PDB entry 6GNS | X-ray diffraction, 1.80 A resolution | chain A

# Chain A
Name: Glycylpeptide N-tetradecanoyltransferase
Source organism: Leishmania major
Notes: EC 2.3.1.97
UniProtKB: Q4Q5S8 (Q4Q5S8_LEIMA); numbering as in UniProt (aligned over 11-421)
Chain sequence (411 residues; each row starts with the number of its first residue):
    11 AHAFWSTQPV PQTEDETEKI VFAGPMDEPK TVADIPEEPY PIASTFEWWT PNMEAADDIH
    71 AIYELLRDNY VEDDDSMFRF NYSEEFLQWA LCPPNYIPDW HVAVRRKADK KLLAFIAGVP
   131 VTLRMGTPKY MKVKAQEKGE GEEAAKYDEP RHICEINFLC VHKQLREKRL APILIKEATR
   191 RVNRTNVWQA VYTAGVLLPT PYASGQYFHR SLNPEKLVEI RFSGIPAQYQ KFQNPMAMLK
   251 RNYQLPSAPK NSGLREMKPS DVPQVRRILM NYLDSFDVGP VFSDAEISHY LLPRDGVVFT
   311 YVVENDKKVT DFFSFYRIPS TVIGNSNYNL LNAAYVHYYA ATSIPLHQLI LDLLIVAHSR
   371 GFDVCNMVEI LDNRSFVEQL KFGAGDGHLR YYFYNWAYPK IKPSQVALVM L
Ligand contacts:
  - F65 (methyl 4-(azepan-1-yl)-3-[[4-[4-(1-methylpiperidin-4-yl)butyl]phenyl]sulfonylamino]benzoate): Tyr80, Val81, Glu82, Asp83, Phe88, Arg89, Phe90, Tyr92, Asn167, Thr203, Ala204, Gly205, Tyr217, His219, Arg231, Ser330, Leu341, Val374, Asn376, Gly395, Asp396, Gly397, His398, Leu399, Met420, Leu421
  - tetradecanoyl-coa (MYA): Ala11, His12, Ala13, Phe14, Trp15, Asn79, Tyr80, Val81, Ile126, Ile166, Asn167, Phe168, Leu169, Cys170, Val171, Leu175, Arg176, Glu177, Lys178, Arg179, Leu180, Ala181, Pro182, Ile185, Thr189, Val192, Asn193, Val197, Trp198, Gln199, Ala200, Tyr202, Thr203, Ala204, Val206, Leu208, Tyr404
Reported in the primary citation:
  - binding site for F65: Leu421
  - specificity-determining residues: Gly234 (proposed by the authors, not directly observed)

# Summary
Ligands of chain A: tetradecanoyl-coa and compound F65. The paper reports a binding site for F65 at Leu421;
the specificity determinant Gly234.
Chain A is Glycylpeptide N-tetradecanoyltransferase (Leishmania major); the structure, Crystal Structure of
Leishmania major N-Myristoyltransferase (NMT) With Bound Myristoyl-CoA and an Azepanyl Phenyl
Benzylsulphonamide Ligand, was determined by X-ray diffraction, deposited together with 6GNV, 6GNH, 6GNT and
6GNU.
